Entry 1OXK (X-ray diffraction, 2.10 A resolution); this record covers chains A and B.

Chain A:
Molecule: Ypd1p
Source organism: Saccharomyces cerevisiae
Notes: fragment: ypd1
UniProt: Q07688 (Q07688_YEAST); residue numbers follow UniProt; this construct covers 2-167
Chain sequence (166 residues; numbered 2 to 167; the number before each row is that of its first residue):
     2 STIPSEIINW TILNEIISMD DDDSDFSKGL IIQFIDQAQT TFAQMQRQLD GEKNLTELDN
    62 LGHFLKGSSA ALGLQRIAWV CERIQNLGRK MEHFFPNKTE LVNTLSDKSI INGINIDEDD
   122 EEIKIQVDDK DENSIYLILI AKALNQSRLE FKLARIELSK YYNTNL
Unresolved in the structure: 22-25, 126-131
UniProt features mapped onto this chain:
  - modified residue: His64 (Phosphohistidine)
Reported in the primary citation:
  - post-translational modification sites: His64 (citing earlier work)

Chain B:
Molecule: SLN1
Source organism: Saccharomyces cerevisiae
Notes: EC 2.7.3.-; fragment: C-terminal residues 1087-1220
UniProt: P39928 (SLN1_YEAST); numbering as in UniProt (aligned over 1087-1220)
Chain sequence (134 residues; each row starts with the number of its first residue):
  1087 SVKILVVEDN HVNQEVIKRM LNLEGIENIE LACDGQEAFD KVKELTSKGE NYNMIFMDVQ
  1147 MPKVDGLLST KMIRRDLGYT SPIVALTAFA DDSNIKECLE SGMNGFLSKP IKRPKLKTIL
  1207 TEFCAAYQGK KNNK
Unresolved in the structure: 1215-1220
UniProt features mapped onto this chain:
  - binding site (Mg(2+)): Glu1094, Asp1095, Asp1144, Lys1195
  - modified residue: Asp1144 (4-aspartylphosphate)
Reported in the primary citation:
  - post-translational modification sites: Asp1144 (proposed by the authors, not directly observed)

Chain A / chain B interface:
Residue-residue contacts (27; chain A residue first):
  Ile13(A) with Pro1196(B), hydrophobic
  Glu16(A) with Lys1198(B); Arg1199(B), hydrogen bond (side chain-backbone)
  Ser19(A) with Arg1199(B), hydrogen bond
  Met20(A) with Arg1105(B), hydrogen bond (backbone-side chain); Met1106(B), hydrophobic; Leu1109(B), hydrophobic; Arg1199(B)
  Asp21(A) with Arg1105(B)
  Phe27(A) with Arg1105(B)
  Leu31(A) with Val1098(B); Glu1101(B); Val1102(B), hydrophobic
  Gln34(A) with His1097(B); Val1098(B); Glu1101(B)
  Gln38(A) with Asn1096(B), hydrogen bond; Val1098(B)
  His64(A) with Asp1095(B), salt bridge; Gln1146(B)
  Phe65(A) with Asp1095(B); Asn1096(B), hydrogen bond (backbone-side chain)
  Gly68(A) with Asn1099(B), hydrogen bond (backbone-side chain)
  Ser69(A) with Asn1096(B), hydrogen bond; Val1098(B); Asn1099(B)
  Ala72(A) with Asn1099(B)
Interface residues without a listed pair, chain A (17 interface residues in all): Ile17, Phe35, Leu73
Interface residues without a listed pair, chain B (17 interface residues in all): Pro1148, Ile1197, Pro1200
Interface features reported in the paper:
  - residue pairs: Ile13(A)-Pro1196(B), Glu16(A)-Arg1199(B), Ile17(A)-Val1102(B), Ser19(A)-Arg1199(B), Met20(A)-Met1106(B), Met20(A)-Leu1109(B), Met20(A)-Arg1199(B), Met20(A)-Arg1105(B), Phe27(A)-Arg1105(B), Leu31(A)-Val1102(B), Leu31(A)-Glu1101(B), Gln34(A)-Val1098(B), Gln38(A)-Asn1096(B), His64(A)-Asp1095(B), Phe65(A)-Asn1096(B), Gly68(A)-Asn1099(B), Ser69(A)-Val1098(B)

Summary:
Chain A and chain B each contribute 17 residues to their interface; the contacts include 7 hydrogen bonds and
1 salt bridge. Polar contacts include His64(A)-Asp1095(B), Glu16(A)-Arg1199(B) and Ser19(A)-Arg1199(B). The
authors report contacts between Ile13(A) and Pro1196(B), Glu16(A) and Arg1199(B) and Ile17(A) and Val1102(B)
among others. From the paper: modification sites His64(A) and Asp1144(B).
Chain A is Ypd1p and chain B is SLN1, both from Saccharomyces cerevisiae; the structure, Complex between YPD1
and SLN1 response regulator domain in space group P3(2), was determined by X-ray diffraction (same publication
as 1OXB).
